7M7E - chains C and D of the 4 polymer chains in the assembly; structure by electron microscopy, 3.20 A resolution.

# Chain C
Protein: 1B2 (heavy chain)
From: Homo sapiens
Amino-acid sequence (249 residues; row label = number of the first residue in the row):
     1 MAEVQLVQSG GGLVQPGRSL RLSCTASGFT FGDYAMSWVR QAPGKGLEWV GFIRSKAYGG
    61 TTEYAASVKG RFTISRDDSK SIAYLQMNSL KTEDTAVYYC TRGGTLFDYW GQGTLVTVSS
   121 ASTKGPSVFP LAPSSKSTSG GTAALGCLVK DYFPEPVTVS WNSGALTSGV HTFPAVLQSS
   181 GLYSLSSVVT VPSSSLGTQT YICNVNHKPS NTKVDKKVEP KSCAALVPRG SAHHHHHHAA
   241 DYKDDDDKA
Unresolved in the structure: 1-2, 136-142, 194-199, 221-249
Disulfide bonds: Cys147-Cys203

# Chain D
Protein: 1B2 (light chain)
From: Homo sapiens
Amino-acid sequence (236 residues; numbered 1 to 236; the number before each row is that of its first residue):
     1 LFAIPLVVPF YSHSALDVVM TQSPLSLPVT PGEPASISCR SSQSLLHSNG YNYLDWYLQK
    61 PGQSPQLLIY LGSNRASGVP DRFSGSGSGT DFTLKISRVE AEDVGVYYCM QSLQTPRLTF
   121 GPGTKVDIKR TVAAPSVFIF PPSDEQLKSG TASVVCLLNN FYPRGAKVQW KVDNALQSGN
   181 SQESVTEQDS KDSTYSLSST LTLSKADYEK HKVYACEVTH QGLSSPVTKS FNRGEC
Unresolved in the structure: 1-16, 173-176, 213-214, 232-236
Disulfide bonds: Cys39-Cys109, Cys156-Cys216

# Chain C / chain D interface
Pairs across the interface (44; chain C residue first):
  Leu47(C) - Gln59(D)
  Leu47(C) - Pro65(D)  hydrophobic
  Glu48(C) - Phe120(D)
  Trp49(C) - Pro116(D)  hydrophobic
  Glu63(C) - Pro116(D)
  Thr105(C) - Tyr57(D)
  Thr105(C) - Ser112(D)
  Thr105(C) - Thr115(D)
  Thr105(C) - Arg117(D)
  Leu106(C) - Tyr57(D)
  Leu106(C) - Leu67(D)  hydrophobic
  Phe107(C) - Tyr57(D)  hydrogen bond (backbone-side chain)
  Phe107(C) - Arg117(D)
  Asp108(C) - Leu67(D)
  Trp110(C) - Ser64(D)
  Trp110(C) - Pro65(D)
  Gly111(C) - Ser64(D)  hydrogen bond (backbone-side chain)
  Gln112(C) - Ser64(D)
  Phe129(C) - Glu145(D)
  Phe129(C) - Gln146(D)
  Pro130(C) - Ser143(D)  hydrogen bond (backbone-side chain)
  Pro130(C) - Glu145(D)
  Leu131(C) - Val155(D)  hydrophobic
  Ala132(C) - Phe140(D)
  Pro133(C) - Phe140(D)  hydrophobic
  Ser135(C) - Phe138(D)
  Ser135(C) - Ile139(D)  hydrogen bond (side chain-backbone)
  Ala144(C) - Phe140(D)
  Leu148(C) - Ser153(D)
  Lys150(C) - Thr202(D)
  His171(C) - Asn159(D)  hydrogen bond
  His171(C) - Ser196(D)
  Phe173(C) - Leu157(D)  hydrophobic
  Phe173(C) - Ser184(D)
  Phe173(C) - Thr186(D)
  Phe173(C) - Ser196(D)
  Phe173(C) - Ser198(D)
  Pro174(C) - Ser184(D)
  Pro174(C) - Val185(D)
  Val176(C) - Glu183(D)
  Gln178(C) - Gln182(D)
  Ser186(C) - Ser198(D)
  Val188(C) - Leu157(D)  hydrophobic
  Thr190(C) - Asn159(D)
Other interface residues (no listed pair), chain C (36 interface residues in all): Glu3, Tyr99, Val128, Ser134, Ala143, Leu145, Leu177, Ser179
Other interface residues (no listed pair), chain D (35 interface residues in all): Gln63, Gln66, Ser77, Tyr108, Pro141, Leu197, Lys229

# Summary
36 residues of chain C face 35 of chain D across their interface; the contacts include 5 hydrogen bonds. Among
the polar pairs are Phe107(C)-Tyr57(D), Gly111(C)-Ser64(D) and Pro130(C)-Ser143(D).
Chain C is 1B2 (heavy chain) and chain D is 1B2 (light chain), both from Homo sapiens; the structure,
6-Deoxyerythronolide B synthase (DEBS) hybrid module (M3/1) in complex with antibody fragment 1B2, was
determined by electron microscopy (same publication as 7M7F, 7M7G, 7M7H, 7M7I and 7M7J).
